1UC5 - chains L and M of the 6 polymer chains in the assembly; structure by X-ray diffraction, 2.30 A resolution.

[Chain L]
Name: diol dehydrase alpha subunit
Source organism: Klebsiella oxytoca
Notes: EC 4.2.1.28
Reference sequence: Q59470 (Q59470_KLEOX); residue numbers follow UniProt; this construct covers 1-554
Sequence (554 residues; each row starts with the number of its first residue):
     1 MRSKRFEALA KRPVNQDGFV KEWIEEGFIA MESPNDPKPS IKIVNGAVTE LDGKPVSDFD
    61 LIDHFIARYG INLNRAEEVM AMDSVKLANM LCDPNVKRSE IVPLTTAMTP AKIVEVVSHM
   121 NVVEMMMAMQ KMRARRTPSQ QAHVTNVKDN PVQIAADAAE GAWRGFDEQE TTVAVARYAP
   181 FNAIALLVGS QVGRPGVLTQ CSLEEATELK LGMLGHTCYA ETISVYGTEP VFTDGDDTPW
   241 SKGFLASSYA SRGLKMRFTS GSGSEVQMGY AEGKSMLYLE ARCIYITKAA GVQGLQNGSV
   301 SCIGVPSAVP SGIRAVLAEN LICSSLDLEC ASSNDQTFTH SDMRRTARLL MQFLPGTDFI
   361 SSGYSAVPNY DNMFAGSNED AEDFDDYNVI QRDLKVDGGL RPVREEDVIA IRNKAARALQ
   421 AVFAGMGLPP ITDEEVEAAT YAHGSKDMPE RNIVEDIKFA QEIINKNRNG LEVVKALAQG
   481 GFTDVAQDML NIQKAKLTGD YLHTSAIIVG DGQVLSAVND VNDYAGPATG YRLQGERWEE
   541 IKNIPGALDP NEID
Disordered / not traced: 552-554

[Chain M]
Name: diol dehydrase gamma subunit
Source organism: Klebsiella oxytoca
Notes: EC 4.2.1.28
Reference sequence: Q59472 (Q59472_KLEOX); numbering as in UniProt (aligned over 1-173)
Sequence (173 residues; each row starts with the number of its first residue):
     1 MNTDAIESMV RDVLSRMNSL QGEAPAAAPA AGGASRSARV SDYPLANKHP EWVKTATNKT
    61 LDDFTLENVL SNKVTAQDMR ITPETLRLQA SIAKDAGRDR LAMNFERAAE LTAVPDDRIL
   121 EIYNALRPYR STKEELLAIA DDLESRYQAK ICAAFVREAA TLYVERKKLK GDD
Disordered / not traced: 1-36

[How chain L and chain M interact]
Pairs across the interface (132; chain L residue first):
  Phe-59(L) / Arg-166(M)  hydrogen bond (backbone-side chain)
  Asp-60(L) / Arg-166(M)
  Leu-61(L) / Leu-162(M)  hydrophobic
  Leu-61(L) / Arg-166(M)
  Leu-61(L) / Lys-168(M)
  His-64(L) / Leu-162(M)
  His-64(L) / Glu-165(M)  salt bridge
  Arg-68(L) / Glu-158(M)  salt bridge
  Arg-68(L) / Leu-162(M)
  Tyr-69(L) / Arg-100(M)  hydrogen bond (backbone-side chain)
  Tyr-69(L) / Glu-158(M)  hydrogen bond
  Glu-204(L) / Arg-127(M)  salt bridge
  Glu-205(L) / Tyr-123(M)
  Ala-206(L) / Leu-120(M)
  Ala-206(L) / Arg-127(M)
  Leu-209(L) / Leu-120(M)  hydrophobic
  Met-213(L) / Asp-116(M)
  Met-213(L) / Ile-119(M)  hydrophobic
  Glu-229(L) / Arg-166(M)  salt bridge
  Glu-229(L) / Lys-168(M)
  Thr-233(L) / Tyr-129(M)
  Thr-233(L) / Lys-168(M)  hydrogen bond
  Asp-236(L) / Arg-127(M)  salt bridge
  Asp-236(L) / Pro-128(M)
  Asp-236(L) / Arg-130(M)  salt bridge
  Asp-237(L) / Tyr-123(M)  hydrogen bond
  Asp-237(L) / Arg-127(M)  salt bridge
  Asp-237(L) / Pro-128(M)
  Thr-238(L) / Pro-128(M)
  Thr-238(L) / Tyr-163(M)  hydrogen bond
  Trp-240(L) / Phe-155(M)
  Trp-240(L) / Glu-158(M)  hydrogen bond
  Trp-240(L) / Ala-159(M)  hydrophobic
  Trp-240(L) / Leu-162(M)  hydrophobic
  Ser-241(L) / Tyr-123(M)
  Ser-241(L) / Leu-126(M)
  Lys-242(L) / Tyr-123(M)
  Gly-243(L) / Arg-107(M)  hydrogen bond (backbone-side chain)
  Phe-244(L) / Leu-111(M)  hydrophobic
  Phe-244(L) / Ile-119(M)
  Phe-244(L) / Ile-122(M)  hydrophobic
  Phe-244(L) / Tyr-123(M)
  Phe-244(L) / Leu-126(M)  hydrophobic
  Phe-244(L) / Phe-155(M)
  Leu-245(L) / Tyr-123(M)  hydrophobic
  Ala-246(L) / Asn-104(M)
  Ser-247(L) / Asn-104(M)  hydrogen bond
  Ser-247(L) / Arg-107(M)  hydrogen bond
  Ser-247(L) / Ala-108(M)
  Ser-247(L) / Leu-111(M)
  Ser-248(L) / Leu-111(M)
  Ser-248(L) / Ile-119(M)
  Ala-250(L) / Leu-86(M)
  Ala-250(L) / Ala-108(M)  hydrophobic
  Ser-251(L) / Ile-81(M)
  Ser-251(L) / Leu-86(M)
  Ser-251(L) / Ala-108(M)
  Ser-251(L) / Leu-111(M)
  Ser-251(L) / Thr-112(M)
  Arg-252(L) / Arg-80(M)
  Arg-252(L) / Ile-81(M)
  Arg-252(L) / Leu-111(M)  hydrogen bond (side chain-backbone)
  Arg-252(L) / Thr-112(M)
  Arg-252(L) / Val-114(M)  hydrogen bond (side chain-backbone)
  Arg-252(L) / Pro-115(M)
  Arg-252(L) / Asp-116(M)  salt bridge
  Arg-252(L) / Ile-119(M)
  Gly-253(L) / Ile-81(M)
  Lys-288(L) / Arg-100(M)
  Ala-289(L) / Arg-100(M)
  Ala-289(L) / Met-103(M)
  Ala-290(L) / Met-103(M)
  Ala-290(L) / Asn-104(M)
  Ala-290(L) / Arg-107(M)  hydrogen bond (backbone-side chain)
  Gly-291(L) / Arg-100(M)
  Gly-291(L) / Leu-101(M)
  Gly-291(L) / Asn-104(M)  hydrogen bond (backbone-side chain)
  Gln-293(L) / Leu-101(M)
  Asp-327(L) / Arg-98(M)  salt bridge
  Leu-471(L) / Ala-76(M)
  Leu-471(L) / Met-79(M)  hydrophobic
  Lys-475(L) / Val-69(M)
  Lys-475(L) / Asn-72(M)  hydrogen bond
  Ala-478(L) / Leu-66(M)  hydrophobic
  Thr-483(L) / Leu-66(M)
  Ala-486(L) / Leu-66(M)  hydrophobic
  Gln-487(L) / Phe-64(M)
  Gln-487(L) / Thr-65(M)
  Gln-487(L) / Leu-66(M)  hydrogen bond (side chain-backbone)
  Leu-490(L) / Thr-65(M)
  Leu-490(L) / Leu-66(M)
  Leu-490(L) / Val-69(M)  hydrophobic
  Gln-493(L) / Met-79(M)
  Lys-494(L) / Leu-61(M)
  Lys-494(L) / Phe-64(M)
  Lys-496(L) / Ile-81(M)
  Leu-497(L) / Val-53(M)
  Leu-497(L) / Phe-64(M)  hydrophobic
  Leu-497(L) / Met-79(M)
  Leu-497(L) / Arg-80(M)
  Leu-497(L) / Ile-81(M)
  Leu-497(L) / Thr-85(M)
  Thr-498(L) / Ala-46(M)
  Thr-498(L) / Val-53(M)
  Thr-498(L) / Leu-61(M)
  Thr-498(L) / Thr-85(M)
  Thr-498(L) / Gln-89(M)  hydrogen bond (backbone-side chain)
  Gly-499(L) / Gln-89(M)
  Asp-500(L) / Tyr-43(M)  hydrogen bond (backbone-side chain)
  Asp-500(L) / Pro-44(M)
  Asp-500(L) / Leu-45(M)  hydrogen bond (side chain-backbone)
  Asp-500(L) / Ala-46(M)  hydrogen bond (side chain-backbone)
  Asp-500(L) / Gln-89(M)
  Leu-502(L) / Leu-86(M)  hydrophobic
  Leu-502(L) / Phe-105(M)
  His-503(L) / Tyr-43(M)
  His-503(L) / Gln-89(M)  hydrogen bond
  His-503(L) / Ile-92(M)
  His-503(L) / Ala-93(M)
  His-503(L) / Leu-101(M)
  His-503(L) / Phe-105(M)
  Thr-504(L) / Arg-98(M)  hydrogen bond
  Thr-504(L) / Leu-101(M)
  Gln-513(L) / Asn-47(M)
  Val-514(L) / Tyr-43(M)
  Val-514(L) / Pro-44(M)  hydrophobic
  Ser-516(L) / Tyr-43(M)  hydrogen bond
  Ala-517(L) / Arg-98(M)
  Val-518(L) / Val-40(M)  hydrophobic
  Val-518(L) / Tyr-43(M)  hydrophobic
  Val-518(L) / Arg-98(M)
  Asn-519(L) / Tyr-43(M)
Interface residues without a listed pair, chain L (65 interface residues in all): Ser-57, Asp-58, Phe-65, Lys-210, Val-292, Asn-469, Val-474
Interface residues without a listed pair, chain M (56 interface residues in all): Leu-70, Thr-75, Asp-78, Asn-124

[Summary]
65 residues of chain L and 56 residues of chain M are in contact; the contacts include 23 hydrogen bonds and 9
salt bridges. Among the polar pairs are His-64(L)/Glu-165(M), Arg-68(L)/Glu-158(M) and Glu-204(L)/Arg-127(M).
Chain L is diol dehydrase alpha subunit and chain M is diol dehydrase gamma subunit, both from Klebsiella
oxytoca; the structure, Structure of diol dehydratase complexed with (R)-1,2-propanediol, was determined by
X-ray diffraction (same publication as 1UC4).
